PDB entry 5DVA | X-ray diffraction, 2.50 A resolution | chain A

== Chain A ==
Protein: Beta-lactamase
Source organism: Klebsiella pneumoniae
Notes: EC 3.5.2.6
Reference sequence: Q6XEC0 (Q6XEC0_KLEPN); residues 22-265 here = UniProt positions 22-265
Sequence (244 residues; row label = number of the first residue in the row):
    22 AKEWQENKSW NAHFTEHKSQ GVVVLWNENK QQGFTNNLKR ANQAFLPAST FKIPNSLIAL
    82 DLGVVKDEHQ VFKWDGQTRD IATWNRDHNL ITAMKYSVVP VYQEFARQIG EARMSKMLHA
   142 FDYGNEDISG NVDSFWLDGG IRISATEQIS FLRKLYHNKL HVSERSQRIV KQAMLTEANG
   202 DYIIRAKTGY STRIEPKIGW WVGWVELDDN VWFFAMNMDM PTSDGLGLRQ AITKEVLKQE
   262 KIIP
Not modelled in the structure: 22-23
Modified / non-standard residues: Lys-73 (lysine nz-carboxylic acid; KCX)
Small-molecule neighbours: 3-(pyridin-4-yl)benzoic acid (5FL): Ser-70, Ile-102, Trp-105, Ser-118, Lys-208, Thr-209, Gly-210, Tyr-211, Ser-244, Leu-247, Arg-250
Curated features (UniProtKB/Swiss-Prot):
  - active site: Ser-70 (Acyl-ester intermediate)
  - binding site (a beta-lactam): Ser-70, Lys-73, Ser-118, Arg-250
  - modified residue: Lys-73 (N6-carboxylysine)
  - mutagenesis: Ser-70 (S70A: Does not alter thermal stability; S70G: Increases thermal stability. Abolishes hydrolysis of cephalothin and decreases catalytic efficiency about 60-fold with respect to ampicillin), Arg-189 (R189A: No significant effect on catalytic efficiency with respect to ampicillin. Very little reduction in dimerization at neutral pH. Predominantly monomer at neutral pH; when associated with A-206 ...), Arg-206 (R206A: No significant effect on catalytic efficiency with respect to ampicillin, nitrocefin or imipenem. Very little reduction in dimerization at neutral pH. Predominantly monomer at neutral pH ...)
What the authors report for this chain:
  - binding site for 3-(pyridin-4-yl)benzoic acid: Trp-105, Val-120, Leu-158, Thr-209, Gly-210, Tyr-211, Leu-247, Arg-250
  - post-translational modification sites: Lys-73
  - catalytic residues: Ser-70 (citing earlier work)

== Overview ==
Ligands of chain A: 3-(pyridin-4-yl)benzoic acid. From UniProt: active-site residue Ser-70, 4
beta-lactam-binding residues and 3 mutagenesis sites. The paper reports the catalytic residue Ser-70; a
binding site for 3-(pyridin-4-yl)benzoic acid at Trp-105, Val-120 and Leu-158 among others.
Chain A is Beta-lactamase (Klebsiella pneumoniae); the structure, Fragments bound to the OXA-48
beta-lactamase: Compound 1, was determined by X-ray diffraction (same publication as 5DTK, 5DTS and 5DTT).
